Entry 9KHV (electron microscopy, 2.55 A resolution); this record covers chains B and D of the 4 polymer chains in the assembly.

# Chain B
Molecule: Helicase/UvrB N-terminal domain-containing protein
Source organism: Vibrio cholerae O1 biovar El Tor str. N16961
UniProtKB: Q9KR72 (Q9KR72_VIBCH); residues 1-1190 here correspond to UniProt positions 31-1220 (UniProt number = residue number + 30)
Chain sequence (1195 residues; each row starts with the number of its first residue; numbers below 1 keep their minus sign (Gly-4 is residue -4)):
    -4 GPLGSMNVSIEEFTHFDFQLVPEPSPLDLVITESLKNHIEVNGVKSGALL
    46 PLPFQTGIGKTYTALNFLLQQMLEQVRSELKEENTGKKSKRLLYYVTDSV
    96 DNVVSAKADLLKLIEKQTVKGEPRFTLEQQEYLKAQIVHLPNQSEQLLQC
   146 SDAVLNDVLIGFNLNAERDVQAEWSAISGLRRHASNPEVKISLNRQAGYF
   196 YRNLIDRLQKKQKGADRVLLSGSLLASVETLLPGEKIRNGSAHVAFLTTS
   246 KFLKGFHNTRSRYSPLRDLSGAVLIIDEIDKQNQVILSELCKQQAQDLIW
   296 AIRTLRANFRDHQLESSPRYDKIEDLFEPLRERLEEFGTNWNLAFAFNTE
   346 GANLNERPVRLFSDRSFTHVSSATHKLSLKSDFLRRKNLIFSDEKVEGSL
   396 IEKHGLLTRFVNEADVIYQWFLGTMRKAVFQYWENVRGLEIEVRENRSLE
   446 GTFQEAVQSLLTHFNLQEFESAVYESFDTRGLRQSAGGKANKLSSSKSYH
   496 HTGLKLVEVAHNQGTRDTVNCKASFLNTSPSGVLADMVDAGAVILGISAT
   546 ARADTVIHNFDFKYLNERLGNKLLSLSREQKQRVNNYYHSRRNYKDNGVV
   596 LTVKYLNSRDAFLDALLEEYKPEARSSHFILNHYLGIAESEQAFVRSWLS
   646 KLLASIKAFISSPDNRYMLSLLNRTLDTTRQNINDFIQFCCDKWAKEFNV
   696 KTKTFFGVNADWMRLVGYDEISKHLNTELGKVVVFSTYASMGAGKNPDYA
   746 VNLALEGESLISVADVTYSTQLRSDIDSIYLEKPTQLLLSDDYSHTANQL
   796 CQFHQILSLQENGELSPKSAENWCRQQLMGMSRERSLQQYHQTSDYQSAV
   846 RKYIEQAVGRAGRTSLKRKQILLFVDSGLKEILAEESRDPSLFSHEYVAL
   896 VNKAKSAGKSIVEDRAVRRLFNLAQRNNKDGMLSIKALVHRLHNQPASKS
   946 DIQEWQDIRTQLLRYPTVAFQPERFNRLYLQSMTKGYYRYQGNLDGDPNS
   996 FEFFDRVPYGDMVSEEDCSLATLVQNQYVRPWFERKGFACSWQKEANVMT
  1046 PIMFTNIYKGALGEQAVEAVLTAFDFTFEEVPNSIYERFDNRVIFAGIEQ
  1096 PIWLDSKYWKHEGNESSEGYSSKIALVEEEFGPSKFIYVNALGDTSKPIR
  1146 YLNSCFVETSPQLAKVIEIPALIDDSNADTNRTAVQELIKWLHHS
Disordered / not traced: -4 to 0, 79-81, 391-395, 437-441, 479-487
Sequence notes: expression tag (-4 to 0)

# Chain D
Molecule: 12-nt DNA strand
Sequence (12 nucleotides; row label = number of the first residue in the row):
     2 ACATTACAAAAT

# Chain B / chain D interface
Contacting residue pairs (50):
  Asp93(B) - DA10(D)  sugar contact
  Ser94(B) - DA10(D)  phosphate contact
  Val95(B) - DA10(D)  hydrogen bond to the phosphate
  Val95(B) - DA11(D)  phosphate contact
  Asn137(B) - DA11(D)  hydrogen bond to the phosphate
  Asn137(B) - DA12(D)  phosphate contact
  Gln138(B) - DA12(D)  hydrogen bond to the phosphate
  Gly193(B) - DT13(D)  base contact
  Tyr194(B) - DT13(D)  base contact
  Arg197(B) - DT13(D)  sugar contact
  Thr243(B) - DA10(D)  hydrogen bond to the phosphate
  Thr243(B) - DA11(D)  hydrogen bond to the phosphate
  Ser245(B) - DA10(D)  hydrogen bond to the phosphate
  Ser245(B) - DA11(D)  sugar contact
  Lys246(B) - DA11(D)  sugar contact
  Lys246(B) - DA12(D)  salt bridge to the phosphate
  Lys249(B) - DA11(D)  sugar contact
  Arg257(B) - DA12(D)  salt bridge to the phosphate
  Phe639(B) - DT5(D)  stacking on the base
  Asn668(B) - DT6(D)  sugar contact
  Arg669(B) - DT6(D)  salt bridge to the phosphate
  Thr670(B) - DA7(D)  hydrogen bond to the phosphate
  Arg675(B) - DA7(D)  salt bridge to the phosphate
  Asn704(B) - DC8(D)  phosphate contact
  Ala705(B) - DC8(D)  hydrogen bond to the phosphate
  Ala705(B) - DA9(D)  phosphate contact
  Asp706(B) - DC8(D)  phosphate contact
  Arg709(B) - DA9(D)  salt bridge to the phosphate
  Ala734(B) - DA7(D)  sugar contact
  Ala734(B) - DC8(D)  sugar contact
  Ser735(B) - DA7(D)  phosphate contact
  Ser735(B) - DC8(D)  hydrogen bond to the phosphate
  Thr780(B) - DT5(D)  phosphate contact
  Thr780(B) - DT6(D)  phosphate contact
  Gln781(B) - DT5(D)  sugar contact
  Gln781(B) - DT6(D)  base contact
  Ser785(B) - DT6(D)  base contact
  Ser785(B) - DA7(D)  base contact
  Asp787(B) - DA9(D)  base contact
  Arg828(B) - DT6(D)  hydrogen bond to the base
  Glu829(B) - DC3(D)  base contact
  Glu829(B) - DA4(D)  base contact
  Arg830(B) - DA2(D)  hydrogen bond to the base
  Arg830(B) - DC3(D)  sugar contact
  Leu832(B) - DA4(D)  phosphate contact
  Leu832(B) - DT5(D)  phosphate contact
  Gln833(B) - DC3(D)  phosphate contact
  Gln833(B) - DA4(D)  sugar contact
  His836(B) - DA4(D)  sugar contact
  His836(B) - DT5(D)  salt bridge to the phosphate
Other interface residues (no listed pair), chain B (41 interface residues in all): Pro136, Arg190, Glu636, Thr732, Lys740, Tyr788, Ser827

# Summary
The interface between chain B and chain D involves 41 residues on one side and 12 on the other, with 11
hydrogen bonds, 6 salt bridges and 1 aromatic stacking contact. Polar contacts include Arg828(B)-DT6(D),
Arg830(B)-DA2(D) and Val95(B)-DA10(D).
Here chain B is Helicase/UvrB N-terminal domain-containing protein (Vibrio cholerae O1 biovar El Tor str.
N16961) and chain D is a 12-nt DNA strand. Entry 9KHV (Structure of DdmD dimer with ssDNA without nucleotide)
was determined by electron microscopy (same publication as 9KHZ and 9KI0).
